Entry 6OKG (X-ray diffraction, 2.30 A resolution); this record covers chains A and B.

[Chain A]
Molecule: 3-oxoacyl-[acyl-carrier-protein] synthase 2
From: Escherichia coli (strain K12)
Notes: EC 2.3.1.179
UniProt: P0AAI5 (FABF_ECOLI); residues 0-412 here correspond to UniProt positions 1-413 (UniProt number = residue number + 1)
Sequence (413 residues; row label = number of the first residue in the row; numbering starts at 0):
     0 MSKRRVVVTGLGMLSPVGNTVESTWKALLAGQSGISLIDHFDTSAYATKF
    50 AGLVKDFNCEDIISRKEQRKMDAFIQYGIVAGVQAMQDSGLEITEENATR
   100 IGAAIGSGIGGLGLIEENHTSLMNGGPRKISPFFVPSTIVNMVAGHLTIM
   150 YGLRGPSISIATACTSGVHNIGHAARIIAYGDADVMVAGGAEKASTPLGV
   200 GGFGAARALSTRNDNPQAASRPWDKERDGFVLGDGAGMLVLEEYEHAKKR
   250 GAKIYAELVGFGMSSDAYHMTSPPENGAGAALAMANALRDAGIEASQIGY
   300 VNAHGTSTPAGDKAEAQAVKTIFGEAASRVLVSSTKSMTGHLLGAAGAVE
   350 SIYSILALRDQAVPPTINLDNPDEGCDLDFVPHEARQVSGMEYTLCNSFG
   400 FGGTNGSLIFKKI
Unresolved in the structure: 0-1
Covalent attachments: compound MU4 linked to Cys163
Ion coordination: Na+: Asn301, Ala302, Glu349, Asn396
Small-molecule neighbours: MU4 (N-[2-(hexadecanoylamino)ethyl]-N~3~-[(2R)-2-hydroxy-3,3-dimethyl-4-(phosphonooxy)butanoyl]-beta-alaninamide): Lys69, Phe132, Val134, Pro135, Ile138, Asn140, Met141, Ala143, Gly144, His145, Ser156, Ile157, Ser158, Thr161, Ala162, Phe202, Ala205, Arg206, Ala207, Phe229, His268, Met269, Thr270, His303, Thr305, Thr307, His340, Phe398, Gly399, Phe400, Gly401, Gly402, Thr403
Curated features (UniProtKB/Swiss-Prot):
  - active site (For beta-ketoacyl synthase activity): Cys163, His303, His340
  - binding site (platencin): Thr270, Thr307 to Ala309, His340
  - binding site (platensimycin): Thr270, His303, Thr307 to Ala309, His340
What the authors report for this chain:
  - catalytic residues: Cys163
  - binding site for MU4: Cys163, His303, His340
  - catalytic residues: His303, His340 (citing earlier work)
  - catalytic residues: Phe400 (proposed by the authors, not directly observed)
  - conformationally variable residues (loop rearrangement): Asp265 to Asn275, Gly399 to Gly402
  - contacts within the chain: Asp265-Gly399, Asp265-Phe400 (hydrogen bond), Asp265-Gly401 (hydrogen bond), Asp265-Gly402 (hydrogen bond), Gly399-Asn404 (hydrogen bond), Asp265-Asn404
  - contacts within the chain: Asp265-Gly401, Gly399-Asn404 (hydrogen bond) (from molecular simulation)
  - mutagenesis - G399A, F400A: unchanged catalytic activity
  - mutagenesis - F400A: increased catalytic activity on C8Cl
  - mutagenesis - D265A, D265N, G310F, G310M: decreased catalytic activity on C12alphaBr
  - mutagenesis - G310F, G402A: decreased catalytic activity on C8Cl
  - mutagenesis - D265A, D265N, G310M: abolished catalytic activity on C8Cl

[Chain B]
Molecule: Acyl carrier protein
From: Escherichia coli (strain K12)
UniProt: P0A6A8 (ACP_ECOLI); residues 0-77 here correspond to UniProt positions 1-78 (UniProt number = residue number + 1)
Sequence (78 residues; row label = number of the first residue in the row; numbering starts at 0):
     0 MSTIEERVKKIIGEQLGVKQEEVTNNASFVEDLGADSLDTVELVMALEEE
    50 FDTEIPDEEAEKITTVQAAIDYINGHQA
Unresolved in the structure: 0
Curated features (UniProtKB/Swiss-Prot):
  - modified residue: Ser36 (O-(pantetheine 4'-phosphoryl)serine)
What the authors report for this chain:
  - binding site for MU4: Ser36

[Interface between chain A and chain B]
Contacting residue pairs (5; chain A residue first):
  Ala205(A) with Leu37(B)
  Arg206(A) with Val40(B)
  Thr270(A) with Asp35(B), hydrogen bond; Ser36(B); Leu37(B)
Other interface residues (no listed pair), chain A (4 interface residues in all): Ala204
Other interface residues (no listed pair), chain B (5 interface residues in all): Asp56
From the paper, about this interface:
  - residue pairs: Thr270(A)-Asp35(B)
  - interface residues, chain A: Ala205(A), Arg206(A)
  - interface residues, chain B: Asp35(B), Leu37(B), Val40(B), Asp56(B)

[Overview]
Chain A and chain B form an interface of 4 and 5 residues respectively; the contacts include 1 hydrogen bond.
Its one hydrogen-bonded contact is Thr270(A)-Asp35(B). The paper describes a contact between Thr270(A) and
Asp35(B). The paper reports catalytic residues Cys163(A), His303(A) and His340(A) among others; D265A, D265N
and G310F of chain A, among others, reduce catalytic activity on C12alphaBr; 7 substitutions were tested in
all.
Chain A is 3-oxoacyl-[acyl-carrier-protein] synthase 2 and chain B is Acyl carrier protein, both from
Escherichia coli (strain K12); the structure, Crosslinked Crystal Structure of Type II Fatty Acid Synthase
Ketosynthase, FabF, and C16-crypto Acyl Carrier Protein ..., was determined by X-ray diffraction together with
6OKF, 6OLT and 6OKC from the same study.
